8JOV - chains G and W of the 60 polymer chains in the assembly; structure by electron microscopy, 3.80 A resolution.

== Chain G (and W) ==
Name: gp81 of phage GP4
Organism: Ralstonia phage GP4
Notes: chain W of this document is another copy of the same molecule, construct and numbering; everything in this record applies to it too
UniProt: A0A345GU12 (A0A345GU12_9CAUD); residue numbers follow UniProt; this construct covers 1-206
Amino-acid sequence (206 residues; each row starts with the number of its first residue):
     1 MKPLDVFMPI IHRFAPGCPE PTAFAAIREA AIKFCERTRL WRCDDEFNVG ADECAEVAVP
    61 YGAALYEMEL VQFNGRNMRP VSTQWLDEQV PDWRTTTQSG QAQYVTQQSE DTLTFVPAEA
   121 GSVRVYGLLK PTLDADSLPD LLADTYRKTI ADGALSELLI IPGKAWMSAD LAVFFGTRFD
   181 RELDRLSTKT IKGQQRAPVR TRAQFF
Not modelled in the structure: 1, 206

== Chain G / chain W interface ==
Residue-residue contacts (60; chain G residue first):
  Ile10(G) with Glu29(W)
  Arg13(G) with Thr22(W); Ala25(W); Glu29(W), salt bridge
  Phe14(G) with Glu157(W); Ile160(W), hydrophobic; Ile161(W), hydrophobic; Pro162(W)
  Arg42(G) with Thr83(W); Gln84(W); Gln108(W)
  Glu69(G) with Gln84(W), hydrogen bond
  Leu70(G) with Asp87(W); Arg94(W)
  Gln72(G) with Thr95(W)
  Gly75(G) with Asp92(W)
  Asn77(G) with Pro91(W); Asp92(W)
  Tyr126(G) with Arg94(W)
  Leu141(G) with Glu110(W)
  Asp144(G) with Leu133(W)
  Thr145(G) with Glu110(W); Lys130(W); Leu133(W)
  Tyr146(G) with Lys130(W)
  Arg147(G) with Leu133(W)
  Lys148(G) with Glu29(W), salt bridge; Glu157(W), salt bridge
  Leu171(G) with Ile160(W); Pro162(W)
  Phe174(G) with Ile160(W), hydrophobic
  Phe175(G) with Ile160(W), hydrophobic
  Arg178(G) with Lys33(W); Glu157(W), salt bridge
  Arg185(G) with Arg37(W)
  Ile191(G) with Ser82(W)
  Gly193(G) with Gln107(W)
  Gln194(G) with Leu65(W), hydrogen bond (side chain-backbone); Tyr66(W); Glu67(W); Met68(W), hydrogen bond (backbone-backbone); Gln107(W), hydrogen bond (backbone-side chain); Glu110(W), hydrogen bond; Asp111(W), hydrogen bond
  Gln195(G) with Met68(W); Pro80(W); Val81(W), hydrogen bond (side chain-backbone); Val105(W); Thr106(W), hydrogen bond (side chain-backbone); Gln107(W), hydrogen bond (side chain-backbone)
  Arg196(G) with Glu67(W); Met68(W); Glu69(W)
  Ala197(G) with Val81(W); Ser82(W)
  Pro198(G) with Pro80(W)
  Arg200(G) with Arg79(W); Trp85(W)
  Arg202(G) with Glu88(W), salt bridge; Gln89(W), hydrogen bond
Interface residues without a listed pair, chain G (31 interface residues in all): Thr190
Interface residues without a listed pair, chain W (39 interface residues in all): Glu36, Leu128, Thr132

== In short ==
The interface between chain G and chain W involves 31 residues on one side and 39 on the other, with 10
hydrogen bonds and 5 salt bridges. Polar contacts include Arg13(G)-Glu29(W), Lys148(G)-Glu29(W) and
Lys148(G)-Glu157(W).
Both chains are gp81 of phage GP4 (Ralstonia phage GP4). Entry 8JOV (Portal-tail complex of phage GP4) was
determined by electron microscopy, deposited together with 8JOU.
